Entry 8TVS (electron microscopy, 4.40 A resolution (low resolution: residue-level contacts below are approximate; hydrogen-bond / salt-bridge calls are withheld)); this record covers chains B and C of the 16 polymer chains in the assembly.

== Chain B ==
Protein: DNA-directed RNA polymerase subunit beta
From: Saccharomyces cerevisiae
Notes: EC 2.7.7.6
Reference sequence: A0A6A5Q4H2 (A0A6A5Q4H2_YEASX); residue numbers follow UniProt; this construct covers 1-1224
Chain sequence (1224 residues; numbered 1 to 1224; the number before each row is that of its first residue):
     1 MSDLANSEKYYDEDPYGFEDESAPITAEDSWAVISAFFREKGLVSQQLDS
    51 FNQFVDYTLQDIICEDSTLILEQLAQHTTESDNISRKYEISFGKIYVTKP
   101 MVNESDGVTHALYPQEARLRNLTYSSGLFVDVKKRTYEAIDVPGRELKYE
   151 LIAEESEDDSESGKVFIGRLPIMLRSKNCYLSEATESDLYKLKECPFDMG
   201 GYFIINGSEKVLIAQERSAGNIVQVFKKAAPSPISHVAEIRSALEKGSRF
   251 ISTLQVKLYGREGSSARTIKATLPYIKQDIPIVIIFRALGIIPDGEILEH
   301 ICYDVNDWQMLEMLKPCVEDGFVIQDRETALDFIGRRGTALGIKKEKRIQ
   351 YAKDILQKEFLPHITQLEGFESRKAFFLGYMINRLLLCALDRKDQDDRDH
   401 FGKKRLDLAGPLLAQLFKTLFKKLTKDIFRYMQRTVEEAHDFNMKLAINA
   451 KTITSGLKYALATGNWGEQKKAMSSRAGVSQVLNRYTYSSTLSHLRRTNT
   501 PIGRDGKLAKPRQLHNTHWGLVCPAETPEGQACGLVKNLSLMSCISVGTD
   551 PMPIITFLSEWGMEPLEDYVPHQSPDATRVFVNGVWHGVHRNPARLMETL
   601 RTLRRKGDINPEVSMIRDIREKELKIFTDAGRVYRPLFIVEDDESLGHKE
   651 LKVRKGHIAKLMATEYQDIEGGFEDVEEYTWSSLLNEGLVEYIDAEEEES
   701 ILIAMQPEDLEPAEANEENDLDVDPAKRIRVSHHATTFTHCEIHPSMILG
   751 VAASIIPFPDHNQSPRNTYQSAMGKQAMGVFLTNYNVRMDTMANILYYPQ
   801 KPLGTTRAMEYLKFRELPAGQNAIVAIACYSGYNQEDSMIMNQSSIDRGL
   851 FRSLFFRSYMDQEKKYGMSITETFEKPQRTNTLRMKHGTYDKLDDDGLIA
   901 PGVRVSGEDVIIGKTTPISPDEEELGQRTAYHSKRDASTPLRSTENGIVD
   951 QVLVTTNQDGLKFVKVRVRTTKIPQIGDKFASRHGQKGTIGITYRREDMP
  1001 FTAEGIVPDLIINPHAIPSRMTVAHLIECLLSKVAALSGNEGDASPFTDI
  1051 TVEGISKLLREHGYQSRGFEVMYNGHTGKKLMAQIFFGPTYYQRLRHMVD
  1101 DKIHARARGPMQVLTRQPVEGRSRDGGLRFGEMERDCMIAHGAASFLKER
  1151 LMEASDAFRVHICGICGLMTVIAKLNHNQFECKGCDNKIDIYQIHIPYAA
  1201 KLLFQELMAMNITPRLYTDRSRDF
Not modelled in the structure: 1-19, 73-86, 140-161, 244-251, 340-346, 436-441, 468-475, 503-513, 673-676, 717-735, 880-944
Metal / ion sites: Zn2+: Cys-1163, Cys-1182, Cys-1185

== Chain C ==
Protein: DNA-directed RNA polymerase II subunit RPB3
From: Saccharomyces cerevisiae
Reference sequence: A0A6A5Q0Z3 (A0A6A5Q0Z3_YEASX); residue numbers follow UniProt; this construct covers 1-318
Chain sequence (318 residues; each row starts with the number of its first residue):
     1 MSEEGPQVKIREASKDNVDFILSNVDLAMANSLRRVMIAEIPTLAIDSVE
    51 VETNTTVLADEFIAHRLGLIPLQSMDIEQLEYSRDCFCEDHCDKCSVVLT
   101 LQAFGESESTTNVYSKDLVIVSNLMGRNIGHPIIQDKEGNGVLICKLRKG
   151 QELKLTCVAKKGIAKEHAKWGPAAAIEFEYDPWNKLKHTDYWYEQDSAKE
   201 WPQSKNCEYEDPPNEGDPFDYKAQADTFYMNVESVGSIPVDQVVVRGIDT
   251 LQKKVASILLALTQMDQDKVNFASGDNNTASNMLGSNEDVMMTGAEQDPY
   301 SNASQMGNTGSGGYDNAW
Not modelled in the structure: 1-2, 269-318
Metal / ion sites: Zn2+: Cys-92, Cys-95

== Chain B / chain C interface ==
Pairs across the interface - 73 pairs, chain B then chain C:
  Tyr-785(B) / Val-57(C)
  Asn-786(B) / Val-57(C)
  Tyr-797(B) / Glu-61(C)
  Tyr-797(B) / Phe-62(C)
  Tyr-798(B) / Phe-62(C)
  Tyr-798(B) / His-65(C)
  Tyr-798(B) / Arg-66(C)
  Ser-844(B) / Ala-168(C)
  Asp-847(B) / His-65(C)
  Asp-847(B) / His-167(C)
  Asp-847(B) / Ala-168(C)
  Arg-848(B) / Leu-69(C)
  Arg-848(B) / Ala-168(C)
  Gly-849(B) / His-65(C)
  Arg-852(B) / His-65(C)
  Leu-854(B) / Glu-61(C)
  Arg-969(B) / Ala-59(C)
  Arg-969(B) / Asp-60(C)
  Arg-969(B) / Glu-61(C)
  Thr-971(B) / Glu-61(C)
  Arg-995(B) / Arg-35(C)
  Arg-995(B) / Lys-165(C)
  Arg-996(B) / Ala-173(C)
  Arg-996(B) / Ala-174(C)
  Arg-996(B) / Ala-175(C)
  Glu-997(B) / Arg-34(C)
  Glu-997(B) / Arg-35(C)
  Glu-997(B) / Ile-38(C)
  Asp-998(B) / Arg-35(C)
  Phe-1001(B) / Arg-34(C)
  Phe-1001(B) / Phe-178(C)
  Ala-1003(B) / Glu-177(C)
  Ala-1003(B) / Phe-178(C)
  Ala-1003(B) / Glu-179(C)
  Glu-1004(B) / Glu-177(C)
  Gly-1005(B) / Ile-176(C)
  Arg-1060(B) / Lys-199(C)
  Arg-1060(B) / Glu-200(C)
  Gly-1063(B) / Pro-202(C)
  Gln-1065(B) / Glu-200(C)
  Gln-1065(B) / Trp-201(C)
  Gln-1065(B) / Pro-202(C)
  Arg-1067(B) / Trp-192(C)
  Arg-1067(B) / Glu-194(C)
  Phe-1069(B) / Trp-192(C)
  Phe-1069(B) / Trp-201(C)
  Val-1071(B) / Tyr-191(C)
  Tyr-1073(B) / Phe-178(C)
  Tyr-1073(B) / Glu-179(C)
  Tyr-1073(B) / Tyr-180(C)
  Gly-1075(B) / Asn-31(C)
  Gly-1075(B) / Arg-34(C)
  Gly-1075(B) / Arg-35(C)
  His-1076(B) / Asn-31(C)
  Thr-1077(B) / Asn-31(C)
  Gly-1078(B) / Leu-27(C)
  Gly-1078(B) / Asn-31(C)
  Gly-1078(B) / Tyr-180(C)
  Lys-1079(B) / Leu-27(C)
  Lys-1079(B) / Tyr-180(C)
  Lys-1080(B) / Tyr-180(C)
  Lys-1080(B) / Asp-181(C)
  Lys-1080(B) / Thr-189(C)
  Leu-1081(B) / His-188(C)
  Leu-1081(B) / Thr-189(C)
  Met-1082(B) / His-188(C)
  Met-1082(B) / Thr-189(C)
  Met-1082(B) / Asp-190(C)
  Gln-1084(B) / Thr-189(C)
  Gln-1084(B) / Asp-190(C)
  Gln-1084(B) / Tyr-191(C)
  Gln-1084(B) / Trp-192(C)
  Gln-1084(B) / Trp-201(C)
Other interface residues (no listed pair), chain B (38 interface residues in all): Tyr-1064, Ala-1083
Other interface residues (no listed pair), chain C (36 interface residues in all): Lys-187

== Overview ==
The interface between chain B and chain C involves 38 residues on one side and 36 on the other. The Zn2+ site
is built by Cys-1163(B), Cys-1182(B) and Cys-1185(B).
Chain B is DNA-directed RNA polymerase subunit beta and chain C is DNA-directed RNA polymerase II subunit
RPB3, both from Saccharomyces cerevisiae; the structure, Cryo-EM structure of backtracked Pol II in complex
with Rad26, was determined by electron microscopy (same publication as 8TUG, 8TVP, 8TVQ, 8TVV, 8TVW, 8TVX and
8TVY).
